Entry 6PXE (X-ray diffraction, 2.30 A resolution); this record covers chains R and T of the 4 polymer chains in the assembly.

== Chain R ==
Protein: Antiholin
Organism: Enterobacteria phage T4
UniProtKB: P13304 (ANTIH_BPT4); residues 25-97 here = UniProt positions 25-97
Amino-acid sequence (74 residues; each row starts with the number of its first residue):
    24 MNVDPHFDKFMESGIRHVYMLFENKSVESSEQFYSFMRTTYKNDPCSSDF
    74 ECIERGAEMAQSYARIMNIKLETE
Not modelled in the structure: 96-97
Differences from the reference sequence: initiating methionine (24)
Disulfide bonds: C69-C75
UniProt features mapped onto this chain:
  - mutagenesis: C69 (C69S: Complete loss of lysis), C75 (C75S: Complete loss of lysis)

== Chain T ==
Protein: Holin
Organism: Escherichia phage vB_EcoM_NBG2
UniProtKB: A0A2U8QQK7 (A0A2U8QQK7_9CAUD); numbering as in UniProt (aligned over 56-218)
Amino-acid sequence (164 residues; each row starts with the number of its first residue):
    55 MEYYKQSKYETYSEIIEKERTARFESVALEQLQIVHISSEADFSAVYSFR
   105 PKNLNYFVDIIAYEGKLPSTISEKSLGGYPVDKTMDEYTVHLNGRHYYSN
   155 SKFAFLPTKKPTPEINYMYSCPYFNLDNIYAGTITMYWYRNDHISNDRLE
   205 SICAQAARILGRAK
Not modelled in the structure: 55-71
Differences from the reference sequence: initiating methionine (55)
Disulfide bonds: C175-C207

== Chain R / chain T interface ==
Contacting residue pairs - 29 pairs, chain R then chain T:
  V26(R) - L108(T)  hydrophobic
  D31(R) - Y110(T)  hydrogen bond
  M34(R) - Y110(T)
  M34(R) - F111(T)  hydrophobic
  E35(R) - V135(T)
  I38(R) - Y110(T)  hydrophobic
  I38(R) - P134(T)  hydrophobic
  R39(R) - D136(T)  salt bridge
  Y42(R) - F111(T)  hydrophobic
  Y42(R) - G132(T)  hydrogen bond (side chain-backbone)
  M43(R) - P134(T)  hydrophobic
  M43(R) - K163(T)  hydrogen bond (backbone-side chain)
  K48(R) - S129(T)  hydrogen bond (backbone-side chain)
  K48(R) - G131(T)
  K48(R) - G132(T)
  K48(R) - K163(T)
  S49(R) - S129(T)
  S49(R) - G131(T)  hydrogen bond (backbone-backbone)
  S49(R) - G132(T)
  V50(R) - R104(T)
  V50(R) - D113(T)
  V50(R) - G132(T)
  S53(R) - R104(T)  hydrogen bond
  S53(R) - F111(T)
  S53(R) - G132(T)
  E54(R) - R104(T)  salt bridge
  Y57(R) - P105(T)
  Y57(R) - L108(T)
  Y57(R) - F111(T)  hydrophobic
Other interface residues (no listed pair), chain R (18 interface residues in all): M24, F30, L44, F56
Other interface residues (no listed pair), chain T (15 interface residues in all): K137, T138

== In short ==
18 residues of chain R and 15 residues of chain T are in contact; the contacts include 6 hydrogen bonds and 2
salt bridges. Polar contacts include R39(R)-D136(T), E54(R)-R104(T) and D31(R)-Y110(T). UniProt lists 2
mutagenesis sites on chain R.
Here chain R is Antiholin (Enterobacteria phage T4) and chain T is Holin (Escherichia phage vB_EcoM_NBG2).
Entry 6PXE (Crystal structure of the complex between periplasmic domains of antiholin RI and holin T from T4
...) was determined by X-ray diffraction together with 6PSH, 6PSK and 6PX4 from the same study.
